Entry 6BHW (X-ray diffraction, 2.21 A resolution); this record covers chains A and C of the 4 polymer chains in the assembly.

Chain A (and C):
Name: Single-stranded DNA-binding protein A
Organism: Bacillus subtilis (strain 168)
Notes: chain C of this document is another copy of the same molecule, construct and numbering; everything in this record applies to it too
UniProtKB: P37455 (SSBA_BACSU); residue numbers follow UniProt; this construct covers 1-116
Sequence (119 residues; row label = number of the first residue in the row; numbers below 1 keep their minus sign (Gly-2 is residue -2)):
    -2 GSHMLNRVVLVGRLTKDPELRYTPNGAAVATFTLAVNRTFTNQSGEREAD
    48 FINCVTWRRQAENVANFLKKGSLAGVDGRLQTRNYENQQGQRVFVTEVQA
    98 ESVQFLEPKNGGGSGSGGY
Not modelled in the structure: 41-42, 85-90, 106-116 (chain C: 37-42, 106-116)
Differences from the reference sequence: expression tag (-2 to 0)
UniProt features mapped onto this chain:
  - modified residue: Tyr82 (Phosphotyrosine)
From the paper describing this entry:
  - self-association interface (contacts with another copy of this molecule): Arg80, Tyr82

How chain A and chain C interact:
Pairs across the interface (5; chain A residue first):
  His0(A) - His0(C)
  Val6(A) - Val6(C)  hydrophobic
  Val8(A) - Gln101(C)
  Leu70(A) - Leu103(C)  hydrophobic
  Gln101(A) - Val8(C)
Also at the interface, not in a pair above, chain A (6 interface residues in all): Leu103
Also at the interface, not in a pair above, chain C (6 interface residues in all): Leu70

In short:
Chain A and chain C each contribute 6 residues to their interface. From the paper: a self-association
interface involving Arg80(A) and Tyr82(A).
Both chains are Single-stranded DNA-binding protein A (Bacillus subtilis (strain 168)). Entry 6BHW (B.
subtilis SsbA) was determined by X-ray diffraction, deposited together with 6BHX.
